5N04 - chain A; structure by X-ray diffraction, 1.76 A resolution.

[Chain A]
Protein: Auxiliary activity 9
From: Lentinus similis
UniProt: A0A0S2GKZ1 (A0A0S2GKZ1_9APHY); residues 1-235 here correspond to UniProt positions 20-254 (UniProt number = residue number + 19)
Chain sequence (235 residues; numbered 1 to 235; the number before each row is that of its first residue):
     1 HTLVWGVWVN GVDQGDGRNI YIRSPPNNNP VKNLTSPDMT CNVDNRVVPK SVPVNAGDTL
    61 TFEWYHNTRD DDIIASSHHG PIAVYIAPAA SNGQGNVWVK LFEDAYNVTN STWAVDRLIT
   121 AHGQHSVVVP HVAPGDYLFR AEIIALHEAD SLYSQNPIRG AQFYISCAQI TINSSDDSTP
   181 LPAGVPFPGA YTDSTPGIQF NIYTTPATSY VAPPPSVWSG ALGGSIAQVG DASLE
Modified / non-standard residues: His1 (4-methyl-histidine; HIC)
Curated features (UniProtKB/Swiss-Prot):
  - binding site (Cu(2+)): His1, His78, Tyr164
  - binding site ((1,4-beta-D-glucosyl)n): Val9, Val47, Val48, Asp58, Asn67, Val129, Arg140
  - binding site (O2): His147, Gln162
  - modified residue: His1 (Methylhistidine)
  - glycosylation (N-linked (GlcNAc...) asparagine): Asn33, Asn110
Disulfides: Cys41-Cys167
Covalent attachments: N-acetylglucosamine (NAG) linked to Asn33
Bound ions: Cu ion: His1, His78 (together with chloride ion); Na+: Glu148, Ile158

[Summary]
N-acetylglucosamine is covalently linked to Asn33. His1 and His78 form the Cu ion site. Glu148 and Ile158 form
the Na+ site. UniProt lists 3 Cu2+-binding residues, 7 (1,4-beta-D-glucosyl)n-binding residues and O2-binding
residues His147 and Gln162.
Chain A is Auxiliary activity 9 (Lentinus similis); the structure, X-ray crystal structure of an LPMO, was
determined by X-ray diffraction, deposited together with 5N05.
